Entry 7K0X (X-ray diffraction, 3.10 A resolution); this record covers chains C and D.

== Chain C ==
Name: T cell receptor mu chain
From: Monodelphis domestica
Chain sequence (347 residues; row label = number of the first residue in the row):
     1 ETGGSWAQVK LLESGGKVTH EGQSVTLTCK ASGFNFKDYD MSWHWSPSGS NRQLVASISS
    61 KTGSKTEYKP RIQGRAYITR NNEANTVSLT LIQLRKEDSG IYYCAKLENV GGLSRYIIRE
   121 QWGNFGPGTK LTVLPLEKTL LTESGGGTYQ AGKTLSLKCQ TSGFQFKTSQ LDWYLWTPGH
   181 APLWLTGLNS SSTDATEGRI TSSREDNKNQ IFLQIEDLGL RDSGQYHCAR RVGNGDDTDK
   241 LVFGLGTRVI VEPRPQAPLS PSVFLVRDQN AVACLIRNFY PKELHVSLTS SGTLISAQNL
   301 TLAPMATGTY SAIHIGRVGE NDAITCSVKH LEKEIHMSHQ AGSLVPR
Not modelled in the structure: 1-8, 109-113, 342-347
Disulfide bonds: Cys-29/Cys-104, Cys-159/Cys-228, Cys-274/Cys-326
Covalently attached groups: glycan linked to Asn-189; N-acetylglucosamine (NAG) linked to Asn-299

== Chain D ==
Name: T cell receptor gamma chain
From: Monodelphis domestica
Chain sequence (231 residues; numbered 1 to 231; the number before each row is that of its first residue):
     1 ETGVALEQRP ISITRNAKQS ASLNCKILNP VSDYVHWYRS QEGRAPERLL VYSRSKSESV
    61 PDPGFSADKV RAYKGADDTC RLIVSDLQVS DSGVYHCASW DGRVKVFGEG TRLIVTESAF
   121 KKKPPKPIFF LPTSEEIKQK QSGTYICLLE DFFPNVVKTY WKEDGNSQPL DAQFGPITGG
   181 GNSYSQVSWL TVKEDVLRKN LTYFYQHEDL GMEPKAFSIS SVREKGSLVP R
Not modelled in the structure: 1, 221-231
Disulfide bonds: Cys-25/Cys-97
Covalently attached groups: N-acetylglucosamine (NAG) linked to Asn-200
Ligand contacts: N-acetylglucosamine (NAG; 2-acetamido-2-deoxy-beta-D-glucopyranose): Leu-148, Glu-150, Ser-185

== Interface between chain C and chain D ==
Pairs across the interface (83; chain C residue first):
  Ser-48(C) / Asp-68(D)  hydrogen bond
  Pro-135(C) / Pro-63(D)
  Gln-170(C) / Arg-103(D)
  Asp-172(C) / Arg-103(D)  salt bridge
  Tyr-174(C) / Lys-105(D)  hydrogen bond (side chain-backbone)
  Tyr-174(C) / Phe-107(D)  hydrophobic
  Trp-176(C) / Ser-40(D)
  Trp-176(C) / Pro-46(D)  hydrophobic
  Trp-176(C) / His-96(D)
  Gly-179(C) / Glu-109(D)
  Ala-181(C) / Phe-107(D)
  Ala-181(C) / Gly-108(D)
  Ala-181(C) / Glu-109(D)
  Pro-182(C) / His-96(D)
  Pro-182(C) / Phe-107(D)
  Pro-182(C) / Gly-108(D)
  Trp-184(C) / Arg-103(D)
  Trp-184(C) / Val-104(D)  hydrophobic
  Gly-187(C) / Arg-103(D)  hydrogen bond (backbone-side chain)
  Leu-188(C) / Arg-103(D)  hydrogen bond (backbone-side chain)
  Asn-189(C) / Arg-103(D)
  Asp-194(C) / Arg-103(D)
  His-227(C) / Pro-46(D)
  Arg-231(C) / Trp-100(D)
  Arg-231(C) / Gly-102(D)  hydrogen bond (side chain-backbone)
  Asp-237(C) / Ser-32(D)  hydrogen bond
  Asp-237(C) / Tyr-34(D)
  Asp-237(C) / His-36(D)  hydrogen bond (backbone-side chain)
  Asp-237(C) / Trp-100(D)
  Thr-238(C) / Tyr-34(D)
  Thr-238(C) / His-36(D)
  Thr-238(C) / Arg-48(D)  hydrogen bond (backbone-side chain)
  Asp-239(C) / His-36(D)
  Asp-239(C) / Arg-48(D)  hydrogen bond (backbone-side chain)
  Asp-239(C) / Trp-100(D)  hydrogen bond (backbone-side chain)
  Asp-239(C) / Lys-105(D)  hydrogen bond (backbone-side chain)
  Lys-240(C) / Tyr-38(D)
  Lys-240(C) / Arg-48(D)
  Leu-241(C) / Tyr-38(D)  hydrogen bond (backbone-side chain)
  Leu-241(C) / Trp-100(D)  hydrophobic
  Leu-241(C) / Lys-105(D)
  Phe-243(C) / Tyr-38(D)  hydrophobic
  Phe-243(C) / Ala-45(D)
  Phe-243(C) / Pro-46(D)
  Gly-244(C) / Ala-45(D)
  Gly-244(C) / Pro-46(D)
  Leu-245(C) / Gly-43(D)
  Leu-245(C) / Arg-44(D)
  Leu-245(C) / Ala-45(D)
  Ser-262(C) / Lys-140(D)
  Phe-264(C) / Glu-135(D)
  Phe-264(C) / Glu-136(D)
  Phe-264(C) / Gln-139(D)
  Leu-265(C) / Thr-133(D)
  Val-266(C) / Phe-130(D)  hydrophobic
  Val-266(C) / Leu-131(D)
  Arg-267(C) / Phe-130(D)
  Asp-268(C) / Ile-128(D)
  Asp-268(C) / Phe-129(D)
  Asp-268(C) / Phe-130(D)
  Ala-271(C) / Ile-128(D)  hydrophobic
  Ala-271(C) / Phe-130(D)  hydrophobic
  Ala-273(C) / Phe-130(D)  hydrophobic
  Leu-275(C) / Glu-136(D)
  Leu-275(C) / Thr-144(D)
  Arg-277(C) / Glu-136(D)  salt bridge
  Arg-277(C) / Lys-140(D)
  Arg-277(C) / Ser-142(D)  hydrogen bond
  Arg-277(C) / Thr-144(D)
  Asn-278(C) / Lys-140(D)  hydrogen bond
  Thr-301(C) / Gly-175(D)
  Thr-301(C) / Val-187(D)
  Thr-301(C) / Trp-189(D)
  Ala-303(C) / Gln-173(D)
  Ala-303(C) / Trp-189(D)  hydrophobic
  Pro-304(C) / Gln-173(D)  hydrogen bond (backbone-side chain)
  Met-305(C) / Gln-173(D)
  Met-305(C) / Trp-189(D)  hydrophobic
  Ile-313(C) / Ile-146(D)  hydrophobic
  Ile-313(C) / Trp-189(D)  hydrophobic
  Ile-315(C) / Leu-148(D)  hydrophobic
  Ile-315(C) / Val-187(D)  hydrophobic
  Arg-317(C) / Glu-150(D)  salt bridge
Other interface residues (no listed pair), chain C (46 interface residues in all): Lys-96, His-180, Val-272, Ser-311
Other interface residues (no listed pair), chain D (43 interface residues in all): Asp-33, Asp-62, Gly-64, Pro-176

== Summary ==
Chain C and chain D form an interface of 46 and 43 residues respectively; the contacts include 15 hydrogen
bonds and 3 salt bridges. Polar contacts include Asp-172(C)/Arg-103(D), Arg-277(C)/Glu-136(D) and
Arg-317(C)/Glu-150(D). Ligands of chain D: N-acetylglucosamine. N-acetylglucosamine is covalently linked to
Asn-299(C).
Chain C is T cell receptor mu chain and chain D is T cell receptor gamma chain, both from Monodelphis
domestica; the structure, Marsupial T cell receptor Spl_145, was determined by X-ray diffraction together with
7K0Z and 7L15 from the same study.
